6X6D - chains A and C of the 4 polymer chains in the assembly; structure by X-ray diffraction, 2.48 A resolution.

Chain A:
Molecule: Glucocorticoid receptor
From: Homo sapiens
Reference sequence: P04150 (GCR_HUMAN), isoform P04150-10; residues 417-490 here correspond to UniProt positions 391-464 (UniProt number = residue number - 26)
Chain sequence (74 residues; each row starts with the number of its first residue):
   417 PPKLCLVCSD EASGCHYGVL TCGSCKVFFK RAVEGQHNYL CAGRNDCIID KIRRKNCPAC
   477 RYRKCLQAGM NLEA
Bound ions: Zn2+ site 1: Cys-421, Cys-424, Cys-438, Cys-441; Zn2+ site 2: Cys-457, Cys-463, Cys-473, Cys-476
What the authors report for this chain:
  - binding site for the 18-nt DNA strand (chain C): Val-443, Arg-447
  - binding site for the 18-nt DNA strand: Lys-442, Arg-447

Chain C:
Molecule: 18-nt DNA strand
Sequence (18 nucleotides; numbered 1 to 18; the number before each row is that of its first residue):
     1 CCAGAACGGA GCGTTCTG

Interface between chain A and chain C:
Residue-residue contacts - 12 pairs, chain A then chain C:
  Gly-430(A) / DC2(C)  phosphate contact
  Cys-431(A) / DC2(C)  hydrogen bond to the phosphate
  Cys-431(A) / DA3(C)  phosphate contact
  His-432(A) / DC2(C)  sugar contact
  His-432(A) / DA3(C)  salt bridge to the phosphate
  Tyr-433(A) / DA3(C)  hydrogen bond to the phosphate
  Tyr-433(A) / DG4(C)  hydrogen bond to the phosphate
  Lys-442(A) / DA3(C)  base contact
  Lys-442(A) / DG4(C)  hydrogen bond to the base
  Lys-446(A) / DG4(C)  salt bridge to the phosphate
  Arg-447(A) / DA6(C)  base contact
  Ala-490(A) / DA3(C)  phosphate contact
Interface residues without a listed pair, chain A (11 interface residues in all): Ser-429, Gly-434, Val-443
Interface residues without a listed pair, chain C (5 interface residues in all): DC7

In short:
11 residues of chain A face 5 of chain C across their interface, with 4 hydrogen bonds and 2 salt bridges.
Polar contacts include Lys-442(A)/DG4(C), Cys-431(A)/DC2(C) and Tyr-433(A)/DA3(C). The paper reports a binding
site for the 18-nt DNA strand (chain C) at Val-443(A) and Arg-447(A); a binding site for the 18-nt DNA strand
at Lys-442(A) and Arg-447(A).
Here chain A is Glucocorticoid receptor (Homo sapiens) and chain C is an 18-nt DNA strand. Entry 6X6D
(Glucocorticoid Receptor DNA binding domain in complex with unmodified precursor for a modern recognition
element (pre-GBS)) was determined by X-ray diffraction (same publication as 6X6E).
